PDB entry 2IY5 | X-ray diffraction, 3.10 A resolution | chains B and T of the 3 polymer chains in the assembly

Chain B:
Name: Phenylalanyl-tRNA synthetase beta chain
Source organism: Thermus thermophilus
Notes: EC 6.1.1.20
Reference sequence: P27002 (SYFB_THETH); residue numbers follow UniProt; this construct covers 1-785
Sequence (785 residues; each row starts with the number of its first residue):
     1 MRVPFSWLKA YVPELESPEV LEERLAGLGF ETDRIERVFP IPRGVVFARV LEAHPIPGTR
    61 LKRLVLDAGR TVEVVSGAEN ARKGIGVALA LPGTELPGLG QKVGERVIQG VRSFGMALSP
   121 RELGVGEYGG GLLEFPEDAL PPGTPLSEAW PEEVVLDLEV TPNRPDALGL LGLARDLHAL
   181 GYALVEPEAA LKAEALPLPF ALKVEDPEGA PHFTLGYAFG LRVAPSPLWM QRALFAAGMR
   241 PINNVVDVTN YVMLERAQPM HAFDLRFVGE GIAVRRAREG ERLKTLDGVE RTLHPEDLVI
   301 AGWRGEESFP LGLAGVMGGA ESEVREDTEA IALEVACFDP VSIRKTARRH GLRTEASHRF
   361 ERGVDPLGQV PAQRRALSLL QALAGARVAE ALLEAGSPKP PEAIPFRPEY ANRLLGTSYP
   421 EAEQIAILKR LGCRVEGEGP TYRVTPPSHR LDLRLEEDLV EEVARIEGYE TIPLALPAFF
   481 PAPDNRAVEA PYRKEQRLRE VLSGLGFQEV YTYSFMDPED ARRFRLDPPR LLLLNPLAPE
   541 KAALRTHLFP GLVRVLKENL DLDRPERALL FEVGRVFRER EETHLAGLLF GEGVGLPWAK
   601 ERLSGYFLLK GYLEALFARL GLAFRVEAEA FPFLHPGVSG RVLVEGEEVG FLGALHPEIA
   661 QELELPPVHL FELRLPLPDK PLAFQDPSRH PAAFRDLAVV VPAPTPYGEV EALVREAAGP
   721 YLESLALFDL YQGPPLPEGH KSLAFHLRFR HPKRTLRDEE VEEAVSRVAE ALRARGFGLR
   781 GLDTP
Unresolved in the structure: 782-785
Differences from the reference sequence: conflict Glu467 (Gln in P27001), Ala487 (Gly in P27001), Glu629 (Gln in P27001)
Ion coordination: Mg2+ near Glu461 (its only coordinating residue here)
Curated features (UniProtKB/Swiss-Prot):
  - binding site (Mg(2+)): Asp452, Asp458, Glu461, Glu462

Chain T:
Molecule: TRNAPHE
Source organism: Thermus thermophilus
Sequence (76 nucleotides; each row starts with the number of its first residue):
     1 GCCGAGGUAG CUCAGUUGGU AGAGCAUGCG ACUGAAAAUC GCAGUGUCCG CGGUUCGAUU
    61 CCGCGCCUCG GCACCA

Interface between chain B and chain T:
Residue-residue contacts - 31 pairs, chain B then chain T:
  Arg689(B) with C11(T), sugar contact; U12(T), salt bridge to the phosphate
  His690(B) with U12(T), sugar contact
  Pro691(B) with C11(T), base contact
  Ala693(B) with C25(T), phosphate contact; A26(T), phosphate contact
  Phe694(B) with A26(T), hydrogen bond to the phosphate; U27(T), phosphate contact
  Arg695(B) with C25(T), hydrogen bond to the phosphate; A26(T), salt bridge to the phosphate
  Asp696(B) with A36(T), hydrogen bond to the sugar; A37(T), hydrogen bond to the sugar
  Leu697(B) with A36(T), base contact
  Ala698(B) with A36(T), base contact
  Asp729(B) with G34(T), base contact
  Tyr731(B) with G34(T), stacking on the base
  Pro735(B) with G34(T), phosphate contact
  Ser742(B) with G34(T), base contact
  Ala744(B) with A35(T), base contact
  Thr755(B) with U12(T), base contact; G24(T), base contact; C25(T), sugar contact
  Leu756(B) with G24(T), hydrogen bond to the sugar
  Arg757(B) with G24(T), salt bridge to the phosphate; C25(T), salt bridge to the phosphate
  Asp758(B) with C25(T), hydrogen bond to the phosphate
  Glu762(B) with A38(T), sugar contact
  Arg780(B) with U33(T), hydrogen bond to the sugar; G34(T), hydrogen bond to the base; A35(T), base contact
  Gly781(B) with A36(T), base contact
Interface residues without a listed pair, chain B (24 interface residues in all): Ala692, Phe728, His746

In short:
The interface between chain B and chain T involves 24 residues on one side and 12 on the other; the contacts
include 8 hydrogen bonds, 4 salt bridges and 1 aromatic stacking contact. Among the polar pairs are
Arg780(B)-G34(T), Asp696(B)-A36(T) and Asp696(B)-A37(T).
Chain B is Phenylalanyl-tRNA synthetase beta chain and chain T is TRNAPHE, both from Thermus thermophilus; the
structure, PHENYLALANYL-TRNA SYNTHETASE FROM THERMUS THERMOPHILUS complexed with tRNA and a
phenylalanyl-adenylate analog, was determined by X-ray diffraction.
